Entry 3QLV (X-ray diffraction, 3.94 A resolution); this record covers chains A and C of the 4 polymer chains in the assembly.

== Chain A ==
Name: Glutamate receptor, ionotropic kainate 5
From: Rattus norvegicus
UniProt: Q63273 (GRIK5_RAT); residues 1-387 here correspond to UniProt positions 20-406 (UniProt number = residue number + 19)
Chain sequence (393 residues; row label = number of the first residue in the row):
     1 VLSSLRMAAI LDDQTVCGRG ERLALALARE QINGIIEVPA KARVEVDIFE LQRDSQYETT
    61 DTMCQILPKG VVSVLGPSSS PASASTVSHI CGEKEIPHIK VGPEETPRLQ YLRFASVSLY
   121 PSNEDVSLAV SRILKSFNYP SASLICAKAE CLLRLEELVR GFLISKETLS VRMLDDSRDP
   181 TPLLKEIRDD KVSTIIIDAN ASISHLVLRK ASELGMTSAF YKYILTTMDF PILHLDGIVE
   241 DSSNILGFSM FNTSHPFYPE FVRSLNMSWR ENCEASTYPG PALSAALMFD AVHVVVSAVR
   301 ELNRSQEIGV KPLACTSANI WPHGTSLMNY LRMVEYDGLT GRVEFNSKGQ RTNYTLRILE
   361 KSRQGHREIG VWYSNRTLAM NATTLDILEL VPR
Not modelled in the structure: 1-2, 38-40, 108-111, 381-393
Differences from the reference sequence: expression tag (388-393)
Curated features (UniProtKB/Swiss-Prot):
  - glycosylation (N-linked (GlcNAc...) asparagine): Asn-200, Asn-252, Asn-266, Asn-303, Asn-353, Asn-375, Asn-381
Disulfides: Cys-17/Cys-273, Cys-64/Cys-315, Cys-146/Cys-151
From the paper describing this entry:
  - post-translational modification sites: Asn-200
  - mutagenesis - Y57A/E156A/L163A/I164A: abolished binding to Glutamate receptor, ionotropic kainate 2 (chain C)
  - mutagenesis - Y57A/E156A/L163A/I164A: abolished signaling in response to AMPA
  - mutagenesis - Y57A/E156A/L163A/I164A: unchanged signaling in response to glutamate
  - mutagenesis - Y57A/S165G/T168A (Kd 13.0 uM): decreased binding to Glutamate receptor, ionotropic kainate 2 (chain C)
  - mutagenesis - C64S/C315S, K148A/E150A: unchanged binding to Glutamate receptor, ionotropic kainate 2 (chain C)
  - specificity-determining residues: Ile-164 (by similarity / conservation)
  - mutagenesis - Y57A (Kd 1.63 uM): decreased binding to GluR6Delta2 F58A
  - mutagenesis - C64S/C315S, K148A/E150A: unchanged binding to GluR6Delta2

== Chain C ==
Name: Glutamate receptor, ionotropic kainate 2
From: Rattus norvegicus
UniProt: P42260 (GRIK2_RAT); residues 1-389 here correspond to UniProt positions 32-420 (UniProt number = residue number + 31)
Chain sequence (395 residues; each row starts with the number of its first residue):
     1 TTHVLRFGGI FEYVESGPMG AEELAFRFAV NTINRNRTLL PNTTLTYDTQ KINLYDSFEA
    61 SKKACDQLSL GVAAIFGPSH SSSANAVQSI CNALGVPHIQ TRWKHQVSDN KDSFYVSLYP
   121 DFSSLSRAIL DLVQFFKWKT VTVVYDDSTG LIRLQELIKA PSRYNLRLKI RQLPADTKDA
   181 KPLLKEMKRG KEFHVIFDCS HEMAAGILKQ ALAMGMMTEY YHYIFTTLDL FALDVEPYRY
   241 SGVNMTGFRI LNTENTQVSS IIEKWSMERL QAPPKPDSGL LDGFMTTDAA LMYDAVHVVS
   301 VAVQQFPQMT VSSLQCNRHK PWRFGTRFMS LIKEAHWEGL TGRITFNKTN GLRTDFDLDV
   361 ISLKEEGLEK IGTWDPASGL NMTESQKGKL ELVPR
Not modelled in the structure: 1-2, 384-395
Differences from the reference sequence: expression tag (390-395)
Curated features (UniProtKB/Swiss-Prot):
  - glycosylation (N-linked (GlcNAc...) asparagine): Asn-36, Asn-42, Asn-244, Asn-347, Asn-381
Disulfides: Cys-65/Cys-316
From the paper describing this entry:
  - self-association interface (contacts with another copy of this molecule): Gly-215
  - mutagenesis - C65S/C316S: abolished expression

== Interface between chain A and chain C ==
Pairs across the interface (52; chain A residue first):
  Arg-53(A) with Lys-111(C)
  Ser-55(A) with Ser-89(C), hydrogen bond
  Gln-56(A) with Asn-85(C); Ser-89(C)
  Tyr-57(A) with Ser-89(C), hydrogen bond (backbone-side chain); Ile-90(C), hydrophobic; Ala-93(C), hydrophobic; Cys-316(C); Asn-317(C), hydrogen bond (side chain-backbone)
  Asp-61(A) with Asn-317(C), hydrogen bond
  His-89(A) with Tyr-55(C), hydrogen bond (side chain-backbone); Ser-57(C), hydrogen bond; Phe-58(C)
  Ile-90(A) with Phe-58(C), hydrophobic
  Glu-93(A) with Asp-56(C); Phe-58(C)
  Glu-105(A) with His-105(C), salt bridge; Val-107(C)
  Thr-106(A) with His-105(C)
  Leu-112(A) with Tyr-55(C), hydrophobic
  Lys-148(A) with Asp-109(C), salt bridge
  Ala-149(A) with Ile-152(C), hydrophobic; Gln-155(C)
  Glu-150(A) with Ser-108(C), hydrogen bond (side chain-backbone)
  Leu-152(A) with Leu-151(C), hydrophobic; Gln-155(C)
  Leu-153(A) with His-105(C); Ile-152(C), hydrophobic
  Glu-156(A) with Tyr-145(C), hydrogen bond
  Val-159(A) with Ile-170(C), hydrophobic
  Arg-160(A) with Tyr-145(C), hydrogen bond; Gln-172(C), hydrogen bond
  Leu-163(A) with Leu-168(C); Lys-169(C)
  Ile-164(A) with Ile-158(C); Pro-161(C); Leu-166(C); Arg-167(C); Leu-168(C), hydrogen bond (backbone-backbone)
  Ser-165(A) with Pro-161(C); Arg-167(C)
  Lys-166(A) with Pro-161(C); Ser-162(C); Tyr-164(C), hydrogen bond (side chain-backbone); Asn-165(C)
  Ser-170(A) with Ser-162(C)
  Val-171(A) with Ile-158(C); Ser-162(C), hydrogen bond (backbone-side chain)
  Arg-172(A) with Ser-162(C)
  Met-173(A) with Lys-159(C)
  Cys-315(A) with Phe-58(C); Lys-62(C), hydrogen bond (backbone-side chain)
Other interface residues (no listed pair), chain C (38 interface residues in all): Ala-86, Asn-92, Leu-94, Gly-150, Arg-163, Arg-318
The authors on this interface:
  - hot spots on chain A (mutagenesis) - Y57A (Kd 0.14 uM): decreased binding to Glutamate receptor, ionotropic kainate 2 (chain C)

== In short ==
Chain A and chain C form an interface of 28 and 38 residues respectively, with 14 hydrogen bonds and 2 salt
bridges. Polar contacts include Glu-105(A)/His-105(C), Lys-148(A)/Asp-109(C) and Ser-55(A)/Ser-89(C). The
paper reports that Y57A/S165G/T168A and Y57A of chain A reduce binding to Glutamate receptor, ionotropic
kainate 2 (chain C); the specificity determinant Ile-164(A); 6 substitutions were tested in all.
Here chain A is Glutamate receptor, ionotropic kainate 5 and chain C is Glutamate receptor, ionotropic kainate
2, both from Rattus norvegicus. Entry 3QLV (Crystal structure of the GluK2/GluK5 (GluR6/KA2) ATD tetramer
assembly) was determined by X-ray diffraction together with 3QLT and 3QLU from the same study.
